4Z1X - chains C and B of the 3 polymer chains in the assembly; structure by X-ray diffraction, 2.80 A resolution.

[Chain C]
Molecule: 27-nt DNA strand
Sequence (27 nucleotides; each row starts with the number of its first residue):
     1 GGATGGGTACCATATTGGTACAAAGGG
Ion coordination: Ca2+ site 1: DT15 (shared with Ala18(B), Glu177(B) of chain B; 1 residue of chain D); Ca2+ site 2: DT16 (shared with Glu19(B), Gly176(B) of chain B; 1 residue of chain D)

[Chain B]
Name: LAGLIDADG endonuclease
Organism: Fusarium graminearum PH-1
UniProtKB: A5J036 (A5J036_GIBZE); residues 7-300 here correspond to UniProt positions 55-348 (UniProt number = residue number + 48)
Chain sequence (299 residues; row label = number of the first residue in the row):
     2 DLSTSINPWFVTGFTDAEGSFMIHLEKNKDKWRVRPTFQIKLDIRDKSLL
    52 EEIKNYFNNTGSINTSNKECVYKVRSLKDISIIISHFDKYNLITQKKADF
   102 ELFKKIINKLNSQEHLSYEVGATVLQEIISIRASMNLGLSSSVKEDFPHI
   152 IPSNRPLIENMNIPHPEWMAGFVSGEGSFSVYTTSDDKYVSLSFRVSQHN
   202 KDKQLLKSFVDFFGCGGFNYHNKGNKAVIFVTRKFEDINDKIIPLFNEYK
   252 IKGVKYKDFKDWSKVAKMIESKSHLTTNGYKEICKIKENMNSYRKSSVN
Disordered / not traced: 2-5, 297-300
Construct notes: expression tag (2-6); engineered mutation Lys48 (Leu96 in A5J036), Asn56 (Ile104 in A5J036), Lys106 (Leu154 in A5J036), Ser154 (Val202 in A5J036), Asn155 (Ile203 in A5J036), Asn163 (Val211 in A5J036), Lys265 (Leu313 in A5J036)
Ion coordination: Ca2+ site 1: Ala18, Glu177 (shared with DT15(C) of chain C; 1 residue of chain D); Ca2+ site 2: Glu19, Gly176 (shared with DT16(C) of chain C; 1 residue of chain D)

[How chain C and chain B interact]
Contacting residue pairs (43):
  DG2(C) - Lys30(B)  salt bridge to the phosphate
  DA3(C) - Asn29(B)  phosphate contact
  DA3(C) - Lys32(B)  salt bridge to the phosphate
  DT4(C) - Arg34(B)  base contact
  DT4(C) - His116(B)  phosphate contact
  DT4(C) - Leu117(B)  hydrogen bond to the phosphate
  DT4(C) - Ser118(B)  hydrogen bond to the phosphate
  DG5(C) - Arg34(B)  hydrogen bond to the base
  DG5(C) - Arg36(B)  base contact
  DG5(C) - Ser77(B)  phosphate contact
  DG6(C) - Arg36(B)  hydrogen bond to the base
  DG6(C) - Arg76(B)  base contact
  DG7(C) - Ser63(B)  phosphate contact
  DG7(C) - Asn65(B)  hydrogen bond to the phosphate
  DG7(C) - Arg76(B)  hydrogen bond to the base
  DT8(C) - Asn65(B)  phosphate contact
  DT8(C) - Lys74(B)  hydrogen bond to the base
  DT8(C) - Arg76(B)  base contact
  DC10(C) - Lys42(B)  base contact
  DA14(C) - His200(B)  phosphate contact
  DT15(C) - Glu177(B)  phosphate contact
  DT15(C) - Ser198(B)  sugar contact
  DT15(C) - Gln199(B)  phosphate contact
  DT15(C) - His200(B)  hydrogen bond to the phosphate
  DT15(C) - His222(B)  base contact
  DT15(C) - Ala228(B)  base contact
  DT16(C) - Glu19(B)  phosphate contact
  DT16(C) - Gly176(B)  phosphate contact
  DT16(C) - Glu177(B)  phosphate contact
  DT16(C) - Ser198(B)  base contact
  DT16(C) - His222(B)  hydrogen bond to the base
  DG17(C) - Arg196(B)  base contact
  DG17(C) - His222(B)  hydrogen bond to the base
  DG17(C) - Ser293(B)  phosphate contact
  DG18(C) - Arg196(B)  hydrogen bond to the base
  DG18(C) - Asn292(B)  hydrogen bond to the phosphate
  DG18(C) - Ser293(B)  hydrogen bond to the phosphate
  DG18(C) - Tyr294(B)  sugar contact
  DT19(C) - Tyr183(B)  hydrogen bond to the base
  DT19(C) - Lys288(B)  salt bridge to the phosphate
  DA20(C) - Tyr183(B)  base contact
  DA20(C) - Ser186(B)  phosphate contact
  DC21(C) - Ser186(B)  hydrogen bond to the phosphate
Other interface residues (no listed pair), chain C (17 interface residues in all): DA9
Other interface residues (no listed pair), chain B (36 interface residues in all): Glu27, Arg46, Glu70, Leu78, Ser179, Arg234, Met291

[Overview]
17 residues of chain C and 36 residues of chain B are in contact; the contacts include 15 hydrogen bonds and 3
salt bridges. Polar pairs include DG5(C)-Arg34(B), DG6(C)-Arg36(B) and DG7(C)-Arg76(B). Ala18(B), Glu177(B)
and DT15(C) coordinate Ca2+ site 1.
Here chain C is a 27-nt DNA strand and chain B is LAGLIDADG endonuclease (Fusarium graminearum PH-1). Entry
4Z1X (Crystal structure of LAGLIDADG homing endonuclease I-GzeII in complex with DNA target) was determined by
X-ray diffraction.
